PDB entry 7PX9 | electron microscopy, 3.80 A resolution | chains C and G of the 7 polymer chains in the assembly

== Chain C ==
Name: AAA ATPase forming ring-shaped complexes
From: Mycobacterium tuberculosis
UniProtKB: A0A045JPX7 (A0A045JPX7_MYCTX); residues 1-609 here = UniProt positions 1-609
Sequence (609 residues; each row starts with the number of its first residue):
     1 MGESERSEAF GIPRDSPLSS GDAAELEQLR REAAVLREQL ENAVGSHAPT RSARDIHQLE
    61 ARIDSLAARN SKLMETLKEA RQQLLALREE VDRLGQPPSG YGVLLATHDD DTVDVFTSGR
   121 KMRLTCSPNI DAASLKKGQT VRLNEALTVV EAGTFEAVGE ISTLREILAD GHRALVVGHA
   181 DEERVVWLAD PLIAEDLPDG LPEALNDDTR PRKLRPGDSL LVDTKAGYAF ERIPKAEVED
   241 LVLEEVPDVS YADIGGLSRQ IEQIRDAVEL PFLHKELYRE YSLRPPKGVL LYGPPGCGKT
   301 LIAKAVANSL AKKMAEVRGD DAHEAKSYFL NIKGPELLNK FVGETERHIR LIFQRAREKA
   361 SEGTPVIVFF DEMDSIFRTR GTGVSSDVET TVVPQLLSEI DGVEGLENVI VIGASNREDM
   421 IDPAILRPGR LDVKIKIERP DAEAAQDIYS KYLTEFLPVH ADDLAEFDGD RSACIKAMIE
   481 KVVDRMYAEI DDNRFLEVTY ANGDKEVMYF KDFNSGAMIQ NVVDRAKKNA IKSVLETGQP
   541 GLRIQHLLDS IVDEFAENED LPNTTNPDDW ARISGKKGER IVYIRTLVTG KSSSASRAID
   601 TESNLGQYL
Not modelled in the structure: 1-96, 194-210, 316-325, 588-609
Bound ions: Mg2+: Thr300 (together with ATP)
Residues lining bound ligands:
  - ATP (adenosine-5'-triphosphate), molecule 1: Asp253, Ile254, Gly255, Pro295, Gly296, Cys297, Gly298, Lys299, Thr300, Leu301, Ile448, Tyr452, Gly516, Ala517, Gln520
  - ATP, molecule 2: Asp401, Arg427, Arg430
Reported in the primary citation:
  - mutagenesis - K340A: abolished catalytic activity on ATP
  - mutagenesis - K340A: decreased catalytic activity on PupDHFR

== Chain G ==
Name: Prokaryotic ubiquitin-like protein Pup
From: Mycobacterium tuberculosis
UniProtKB: A0A045GWT8 (A0A045GWT8_MYCTX); residues 1-64 here = UniProt positions 1-64
Sequence (66 residues; row label = number of the first residue in the row; numbers below 1 keep their minus sign (Gly-1 is residue -1)):
    -1 GSMAQEQTKR GGGGGDDDDI AGSTAAGQER REKLTEETDD LLDEIDDVLE ENAEDFVRAY
    59 VQKGGQ
Not modelled in the structure: 16-64
Construct notes: expression tag (-1 to 0)

== Interface between chain C and chain G ==
Residue-residue contacts (7; chain C residue first):
  Lys340(C) - Met1(G)
  Phe341(C) - Met1(G)
  Phe341(C) - Ala2(G)
  Phe341(C) - Glu4(G)
  Val342(C) - Met1(G)  hydrophobic
  Val342(C) - Ala2(G)
  Val388(C) - Met1(G)  hydrophobic
Interface residues without a listed pair, chain C (5 interface residues in all): Asn339
Interface residues without a listed pair, chain G (5 interface residues in all): Ser0, Gln3

== Summary ==
The chain C/chain G interface involves 5 residues from each chain. Ligands of chain C: ATP. From the paper:
K340A of chain C abolishes catalytic activity on ATP; K340A of chain C reduces catalytic activity on PupDHFR.
Here chain C is AAA ATPase forming ring-shaped complexes and chain G is Prokaryotic ubiquitin-like protein
Pup, both from Mycobacterium tuberculosis. Entry 7PX9 (Substrate-engaged mycobacterial Proteasome-associated
ATPase - focused 3D refinement (state A)) was determined by electron microscopy together with 7PXA, 7PXB, 7PXC
and 7PXD from the same study.
